1GD9 - chains A and B; structure by X-ray diffraction, 1.80 A resolution.

Chain A:
Name: Aspartate aminotransferase
Source organism: Pyrococcus horikoshii
Notes: EC 2.6.1.-
UniProt: O59096 (O59096_PYRHO); residue numbers follow UniProt; this construct covers 1-389
Chain sequence (389 residues; each row starts with the number of its first residue):
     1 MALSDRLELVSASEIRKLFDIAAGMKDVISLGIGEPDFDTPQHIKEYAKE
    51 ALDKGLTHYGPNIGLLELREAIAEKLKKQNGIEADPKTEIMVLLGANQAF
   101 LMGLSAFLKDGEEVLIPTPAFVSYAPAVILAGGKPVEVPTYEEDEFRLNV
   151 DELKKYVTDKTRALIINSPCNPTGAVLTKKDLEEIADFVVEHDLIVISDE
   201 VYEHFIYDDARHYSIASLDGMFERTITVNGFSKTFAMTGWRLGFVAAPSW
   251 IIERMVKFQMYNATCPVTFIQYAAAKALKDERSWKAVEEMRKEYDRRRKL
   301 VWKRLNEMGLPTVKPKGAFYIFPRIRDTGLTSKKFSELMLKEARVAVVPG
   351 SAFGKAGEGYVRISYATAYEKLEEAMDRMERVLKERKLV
Unresolved in the structure: 1
Glycans and other covalent adducts: pyridoxal phosphate (PLP) linked to K233
Residues lining bound ligands: pyridoxal phosphate (PLP): G95, A96, N97, F100, F121, Y124, N167, N171, D199, V201, Y202, S232, R241, Y320

Chain B:
Name: Aspartate aminotransferase
Source organism: Pyrococcus horikoshii
Notes: EC 2.6.1.-
UniProt: O59096 (O59096_PYRHO); residues 501-889 here correspond to UniProt positions 1-389 (UniProt number = residue number - 500)
Chain sequence (389 residues; numbered 501 to 889; the number before each row is that of its first residue):
   501 MALSDRLELVSASEIRKLFDIAAGMKDVISLGIGEPDFDTPQHIKEYAKE
   551 ALDKGLTHYGPNIGLLELREAIAEKLKKQNGIEADPKTEIMVLLGANQAF
   601 LMGLSAFLKDGEEVLIPTPAFVSYAPAVILAGGKPVEVPTYEEDEFRLNV
   651 DELKKYVTDKTRALIINSPCNPTGAVLTKKDLEEIADFVVEHDLIVISDE
   701 VYEHFIYDDARHYSIASLDGMFERTITVNGFSKTFAMTGWRLGFVAAPSW
   751 IIERMVKFQMYNATCPVTFIQYAAAKALKDERSWKAVEEMRKEYDRRRKL
   801 VWKRLNEMGLPTVKPKGAFYIFPRIRDTGLTSKKFSELMLKEARVAVVPG
   851 SAFGKAGEGYVRISYATAYEKLEEAMDRMERVLKERKLV
Unresolved in the structure: 501
Glycans and other covalent adducts: pyridoxal phosphate (PLP) linked to K733
Residues lining bound ligands: pyridoxal phosphate (PLP): G534, G595, A596, N597, F600, F621, Y624, N667, N671, D699, V701, Y702, S732, T738, R741, Y820

How chain A and chain B interact:
Contacting residue pairs - 140 pairs, chain A then chain B:
  A2(A) - L608(B)
  A2(A) - K609(B)
  A2(A) - D610(B)  hydrogen bond (backbone-side chain)
  A2(A) - A631(B)
  L3(A) - L503(B)  hydrophobic
  L3(A) - L601(B)  hydrophobic
  L3(A) - S605(B)
  L3(A) - L630(B)
  L3(A) - A631(B)  hydrogen bond (backbone-backbone)
  L3(A) - F758(B)  hydrophobic
  S4(A) - S605(B)
  S4(A) - L608(B)  hydrogen bond (side chain-backbone)
  S4(A) - K609(B)  hydrogen bond
  L7(A) - K757(B)  hydrogen bond (backbone-side chain)
  L7(A) - F758(B)  hydrophobic
  E8(A) - K609(B)  salt bridge
  V10(A) - K757(B)  hydrogen bond (backbone-side chain)
  V10(A) - Y761(B)  hydrophobic
  S13(A) - M760(B)
  R16(A) - N562(B)  hydrogen bond
  R16(A) - V756(B)
  R16(A) - M760(B)  hydrogen bond
  G34(A) - Y559(B)
  E35(A) - H558(B)
  E35(A) - Y559(B)  hydrogen bond (side chain-backbone)
  P36(A) - H558(B)
  D37(A) - H558(B)
  F38(A) - H558(B)
  D39(A) - G555(B)
  D39(A) - T557(B)
  D39(A) - H558(B)  salt bridge
  T40(A) - T557(B)  hydrogen bond
  K45(A) - L552(B)  hydrogen bond (side chain-backbone)
  K49(A) - K549(B)
  K49(A) - D553(B)  salt bridge
  L52(A) - K545(B)  hydrogen bond (backbone-side chain)
  L52(A) - W740(B)  hydrophobic
  D53(A) - K549(B)  salt bridge
  G55(A) - D539(B)
  G55(A) - K545(B)
  T57(A) - D539(B)  hydrogen bond
  T57(A) - T540(B)
  T57(A) - T738(B)
  T57(A) - G739(B)  hydrogen bond (backbone-backbone)
  T57(A) - W740(B)
  H58(A) - E535(B)  salt bridge
  H58(A) - P536(B)  hydrogen bond (side chain-backbone)
  H58(A) - D537(B)
  H58(A) - F538(B)
  H58(A) - T738(B)
  H58(A) - G739(B)
  Y59(A) - G534(B)
  Y59(A) - E535(B)  hydrogen bond (backbone-side chain)
  Y59(A) - K733(B)
  Y59(A) - T738(B)  hydrogen bond (backbone-side chain)
  Y59(A) - R741(B)
  N62(A) - R516(B)  hydrogen bond
  L94(A) - L594(B)  hydrophobic
  L94(A) - A763(B)
  N97(A) - M760(B)
  N97(A) - Y761(B)
  N97(A) - N762(B)
  N97(A) - T764(B)  hydrogen bond
  Q98(A) - N762(B)  hydrogen bond
  Q98(A) - A763(B)
  L101(A) - L503(B)  hydrophobic
  L101(A) - F758(B)  hydrophobic
  L101(A) - Y761(B)
  S105(A) - L503(B)
  S105(A) - S504(B)
  S105(A) - L507(B)
  F107(A) - S504(B)
  L108(A) - A502(B)
  L108(A) - S504(B)  hydrogen bond (backbone-side chain)
  K109(A) - A502(B)
  K109(A) - S504(B)  hydrogen bond
  K109(A) - D505(B)  salt bridge
  D110(A) - A502(B)  hydrogen bond (side chain-backbone)
  S123(A) - M760(B)
  S123(A) - Y761(B)
  P126(A) - Y761(B)  hydrophobic
  L130(A) - L503(B)
  L130(A) - Y761(B)  hydrophobic
  A131(A) - A502(B)
  A131(A) - L503(B)  hydrogen bond (backbone-backbone)
  K233(A) - Y559(B)
  A236(A) - T557(B)
  T238(A) - T557(B)
  T238(A) - H558(B)
  T238(A) - Y559(B)  hydrogen bond (side chain-backbone)
  G239(A) - T557(B)  hydrogen bond (backbone-backbone)
  G239(A) - H558(B)
  G239(A) - V767(B)
  G239(A) - T768(B)  hydrogen bond (backbone-backbone)
  W240(A) - L552(B)  hydrophobic
  W240(A) - T557(B)  hydrogen bond
  W240(A) - V767(B)
  W240(A) - F769(B)  hydrophobic
  R241(A) - Y559(B)
  R241(A) - A763(B)  hydrogen bond (side chain-backbone)
  R241(A) - T764(B)
  R241(A) - C765(B)  hydrogen bond (side chain-backbone)
  R241(A) - P766(B)
  R241(A) - V767(B)
  V256(A) - R516(B)
  K257(A) - L507(B)  hydrogen bond (side chain-backbone)
  K257(A) - V510(B)  hydrogen bond (side chain-backbone)
  F258(A) - L503(B)  hydrophobic
  F258(A) - L507(B)  hydrophobic
  M260(A) - S513(B)
  M260(A) - R516(B)  hydrogen bond
  M260(A) - N597(B)
  M260(A) - S623(B)
  Y261(A) - V510(B)  hydrophobic
  Y261(A) - N597(B)
  Y261(A) - L601(B)
  Y261(A) - V622(B)
  Y261(A) - S623(B)
  Y261(A) - P626(B)  hydrophobic
  Y261(A) - L630(B)  hydrophobic
  N262(A) - N597(B)
  N262(A) - Q598(B)  hydrogen bond
  N262(A) - N762(B)  hydrogen bond
  A263(A) - L594(B)
  A263(A) - Q598(B)
  A263(A) - R741(B)  hydrogen bond (backbone-side chain)
  T264(A) - N597(B)  hydrogen bond
  T264(A) - R741(B)
  C265(A) - R741(B)  hydrogen bond (backbone-side chain)
  P266(A) - R741(B)
  V267(A) - G739(B)
  V267(A) - W740(B)
  V267(A) - R741(B)
  V267(A) - V767(B)  hydrophobic
  V267(A) - I770(B)  hydrophobic
  T268(A) - G739(B)  hydrogen bond (backbone-backbone)
  F269(A) - W740(B)  hydrophobic
  F269(A) - I770(B)  hydrophobic
  I270(A) - V767(B)  hydrophobic
  I270(A) - F769(B)  hydrophobic
Interface residues without a listed pair, chain A (66 interface residues in all): D5, S11, Q42, A48, A106, V122, G132, M237, R254
Interface residues without a listed pair, chain B (66 interface residues in all): E508, S511, Q542, A548, A606, F607, G632, A736, M737, Q759

In short:
The chain A/chain B interface involves 66 residues from each chain; the contacts include 39 hydrogen bonds and
6 salt bridges. Among the polar pairs are E8(A)-K609(B), D39(A)-H558(B) and K49(A)-D553(B). Covalently linked
pyridoxal phosphate: at K233(A). Covalently linked pyridoxal phosphate: at K733(B).
Chain A and chain B are both Aspartate aminotransferase (Pyrococcus horikoshii); the structure, Crystall
structure of pyrococcus protein-A1, was determined by X-ray diffraction (same publication as 1GDE).
